6MBG - chain A; structure by X-ray diffraction, 1.85 A resolution.

== Chain A ==
Protein: GphF
From: Archangium violaceum
UniProtKB: U6BSB2 (U6BSB2_9DELT); residues 1698-1979 here correspond to UniProt positions 1697-1978 (UniProt number = residue number - 1)
Amino-acid sequence (285 residues; numbered 1695 to 1979; the number before each row is that of its first residue):
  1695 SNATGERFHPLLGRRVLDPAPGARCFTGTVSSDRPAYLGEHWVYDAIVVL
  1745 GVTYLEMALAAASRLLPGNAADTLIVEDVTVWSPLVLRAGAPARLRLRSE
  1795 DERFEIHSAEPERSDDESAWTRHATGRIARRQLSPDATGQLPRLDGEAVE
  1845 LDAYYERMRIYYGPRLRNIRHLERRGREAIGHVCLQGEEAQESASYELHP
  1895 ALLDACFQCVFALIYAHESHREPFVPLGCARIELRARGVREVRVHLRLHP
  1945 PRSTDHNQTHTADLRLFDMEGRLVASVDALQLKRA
Unresolved in the structure: 1695-1699
Differences from the reference sequence: expression tag (1695-1697); variant Leu-1711 (Pro1710 in U6BSB2)
From the paper describing this entry:
  - mutagenesis - H1735Q: abolished catalytic activity on 2, 6, 9, or 10 & 11
  - mutagenesis - D1898N: abolished catalytic activity on 2 or 6
  - mutagenesis - L1744P: increased catalytic activity (dehydration activity)
  - mutagenesis - L1744P, Y1856F: abolished catalytic activity on 2-methyl substrates
  - mutagenesis - L1744P (13% vs. 1%): increased catalytic activity on 6
  - mutagenesis - Y1856F: unchanged catalytic activity on dehydration
  - mutagenesis - Y1856F: unchanged catalytic activity on 9, 10, 11, 13
  - catalytic residues: Tyr-1856 (proposed by the authors, not directly observed)

== Summary ==
The paper reports the catalytic residue Tyr-1856; L1744P and Y1856F abolish catalytic activity on 2-methyl
substrates; 4 substitutions were tested in all.
Chain A is GphF (Archangium violaceum); the structure, GphF Dehydratase P1711L variant for improved
crystallization, was determined by X-ray diffraction (same publication as 6MBF and 6MBH).
